7N6U - chains A and C of the 3 polymer chains in the assembly; structure by electron microscopy, 4.10 A resolution (low resolution: residue-level contacts below are approximate; hydrogen-bond / salt-bridge calls are withheld).

# Chain A
Protein: Envelope glycoprotein gp160
From: Human immunodeficiency virus 1
UniProt: Q75760 (Q75760_9HIV1); aligned to UniProt positions 1-848 over residues 1-856 (the alignment contains insertions or deletions, so no single offset holds)
Amino-acid sequence (848 residues; numbered 1 to 856 plus 1 insertion-coded residue; 9 numbers in that range are skipped by the numbering (no residue carries them; nothing is unmodelled there); the number before each row is that of its first residue):
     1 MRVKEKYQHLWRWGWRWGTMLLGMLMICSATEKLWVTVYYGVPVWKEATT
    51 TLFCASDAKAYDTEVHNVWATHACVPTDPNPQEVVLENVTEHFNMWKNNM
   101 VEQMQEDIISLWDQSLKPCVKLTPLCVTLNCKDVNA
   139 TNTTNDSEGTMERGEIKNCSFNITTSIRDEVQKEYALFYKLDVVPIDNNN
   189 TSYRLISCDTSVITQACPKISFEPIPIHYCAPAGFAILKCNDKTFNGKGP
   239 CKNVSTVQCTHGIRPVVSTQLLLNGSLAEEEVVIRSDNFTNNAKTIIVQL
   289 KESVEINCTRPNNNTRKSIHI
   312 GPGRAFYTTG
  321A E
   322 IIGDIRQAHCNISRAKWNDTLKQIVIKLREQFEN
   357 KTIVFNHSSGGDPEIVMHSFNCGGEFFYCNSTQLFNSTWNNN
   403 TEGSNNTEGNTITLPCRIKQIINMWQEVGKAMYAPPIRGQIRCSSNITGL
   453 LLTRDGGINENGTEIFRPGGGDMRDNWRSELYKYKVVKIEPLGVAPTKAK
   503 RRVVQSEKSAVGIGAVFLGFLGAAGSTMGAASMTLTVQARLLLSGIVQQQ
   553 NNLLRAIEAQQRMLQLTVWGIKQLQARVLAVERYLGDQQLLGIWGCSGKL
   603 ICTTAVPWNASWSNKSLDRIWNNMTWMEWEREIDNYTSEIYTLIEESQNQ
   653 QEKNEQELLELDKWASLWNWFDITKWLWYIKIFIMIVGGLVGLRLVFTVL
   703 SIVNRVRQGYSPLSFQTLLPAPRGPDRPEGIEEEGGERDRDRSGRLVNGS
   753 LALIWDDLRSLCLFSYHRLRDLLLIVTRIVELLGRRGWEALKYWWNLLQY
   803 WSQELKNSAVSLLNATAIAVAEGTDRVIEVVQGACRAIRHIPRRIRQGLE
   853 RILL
Not modelled in the structure: 1-31, 139-149, 403-411, 504-516, 664-856
Construct notes: conflict Glu5 (Lys8 in Q75760), Lys6 (Ser9 in Q75760), His9 (Tyr12 in Q75760), 20 further conflict positions vs the reference (Q75760) not listed; insertion (15-18)
Cystine bridges: Cys119-Cys205, Cys126-Cys196, Cys131-Cys157, Cys218-Cys247, Cys228-Cys239, Cys296-Cys331, Cys378-Cys445, Cys385-Cys418
Covalently attached groups: N-acetylglucosamine (NAG) linked to Asn88, Asn135, Asn156, Asn160, Asn241, Asn262, Asn276, Asn295, Asn301, Asn332, Asn339, Asn355, Asn362, Asn386, Asn392, Asn397, Asn448
Residues lining bound ligands: 83G (1-[(2R)-4-(benzenecarbonyl)-2-methylpiperazin-1-yl]-2-(4-methoxy-1H-pyrrolo[2,3-b]pyridin-3-yl)ethane-1,2-dione): Ile109, Trp112, Asp113, Leu116, Val255, Ser375, Phe382, Ile424, Asn425, Met426, Trp427, Lys432, Ala433, Met434, Met475
What the authors report for this chain:
  - binding site for 83G: Trp112, Trp427
  - contacts within the chain: Trp69-Trp112
  - post-translational modification sites: Asn88, Asn156, Asn160, Asn241, Asn362, Asn448, Asn463, Asn616
  - post-translational modification sites: Asn611, Asn637 (proposed by the authors, not directly observed)
  - conformationally variable residues (loop rearrangement): Ser534 to Val570
  - self-association interface (contacts with another copy of this molecule): Ser546 to Leu568

# Chain C
Protein: Envelope glycoprotein gp160
From: Human immunodeficiency virus 1
UniProt: Q75760 (Q75760_9HIV1); aligned to UniProt positions 1-848 over residues 1-856 (the alignment contains insertions or deletions, so no single offset holds)
Amino-acid sequence (848 residues; row label = number of the first residue in the row; note: 9 numbers in that range are skipped by the numbering (no residue carries them; nothing is unmodelled there)):
     1 MRVKEKYQHLWRWGWRWGTMLLGMLMICSATEKLWVTVYYGVPVWKEATT
    51 TLFCASDAKAYDTEVHNVWATHACVPTDPNPQEVVLENVTEHFNMWKNNM
   101 VEQMQEDIISLWDQSLKPCVKLTPLCVTLNCKDVNA
   139 TNTTNDSEGTMERGEIKNCSFNITTSIRDEVQKEYALFYKLDVVPIDNNN
   189 TSYRLISCDTSVITQACPKISFEPIPIHYCAPAGFAILKCNDKTFNGKGP
   239 CKNVSTVQCTHGIRPVVSTQLLLNGSLAEEEVVIRSDNFTNNAKTIIVQL
   289 KESVEINCTRPNNNTRKSIHI
   312 GPGRAFYTTG
  321A E
   322 IIGDIRQAHCNISRAKWNDTLKQIVIKLREQFEN
   357 KTIVFNHSSGGDPEIVMHSFNCGGEFFYCNSTQLFNSTWNN
   401 NTEG
   406 SNNTEGNTITLPCRIKQIINMWQEVGKAMYAPPIRGQIRCSSNITGLLLT
   456 RDGGINENGTEIFRPGGGDMRDNWRSELYKYKVVKIEPLGVAPTKAKRRV
   506 VQSEKSAVGIGAVFLGFLGAAGSTMGAASMTLTVQARLLLSGIVQQQNNL
   556 LRAIEAQQRMLQLTVWGIKQLQARVLAVERYLGDQQLLGIWGCSGKLICT
   606 TAVPWNASWSNKSLDRIWNNMTWMEWEREIDNYTSEIYTLIEESQNQQEK
   656 NEQELLELDKWASLWNWFDITKWLWYIKIFIMIVGGLVGLRLVFTVLSIV
   706 NRVRQGYSPLSFQTLLPAPRGPDRPEGIEEEGGERDRDRSGRLVNGSLAL
   756 IWDDLRSLCLFSYHRLRDLLLIVTRIVELLGRRGWEALKYWWNLLQYWSQ
   806 ELKNSAVSLLNATAIAVAEGTDRVIEVVQGACRAIRHIPRRIRQGLERIL
   856 L
Not modelled in the structure: 1-30, 139-149, 406-411, 504-519, 662-856
Construct notes: conflict Glu5 (Lys8 in Q75760), Lys6 (Ser9 in Q75760), His9 (Tyr12 in Q75760), 20 further conflict positions vs the reference (Q75760) not listed; insertion (15-18)
Cystine bridges: Cys54-Cys74, Cys119-Cys205, Cys126-Cys196, Cys131-Cys157, Cys218-Cys247, Cys228-Cys239, Cys296-Cys331, Cys378-Cys445, Cys385-Cys418, Cys598-Cys604
Covalently attached groups: N-acetylglucosamine (NAG) linked to Asn156, Asn160, Asn241, Asn276, Asn295, Asn301, Asn332, Asn339, Asn355, Asn362, Asn386, Asn392, Asn448, Asn616, Asn625, Asn637; glycan linked to Asn262, Asn611
Residues lining bound ligands: 83G (1-[(2R)-4-(benzenecarbonyl)-2-methylpiperazin-1-yl]-2-(4-methoxy-1H-pyrrolo[2,3-b]pyridin-3-yl)ethane-1,2-dione): Ile109, Trp112, Asp113, Leu116, Val255, Ser375, Phe382, Ile424, Asn425, Met426, Trp427, Lys432, Ala433, Met434, Met475
What the authors report for this chain:
  - binding site for 83G: Trp112, Trp427
  - post-translational modification sites: Asn88, Asn156, Asn160, Asn241, Asn362, Asn448, Asn463, Asn616
  - post-translational modification sites: Asn611, Asn637 (proposed by the authors, not directly observed)

# Chain A / chain C interface
Pairs across the interface - 33 pairs, chain A then chain C:
  Thr49(A) with Glu560(C); Arg564(C)
  Thr50(A) with Gln563(C)
  Thr51(A) with Gln563(C)
  Cys126(A) with Ile165(C)
  Arg192(A) with Arg166(C)
  Cys196(A) with Ile165(C)
  Asp197(A) with Ile165(C); Arg166(C)
  Thr198(A) with Pro313(C); Gly314(C)
  Ser199(A) with Pro313(C)
  Val200(A) with Pro313(C)
  Ile573(A) with Gln567(C)
  Gln577(A) with Leu566(C)
  Leu581(A) with Arg579(C)
  Glu584(A) with Leu545(C)
  Leu587(A) with Val583(C); Tyr586(C); Leu587(C)
  Gly588(A) with Leu545(C); Ser546(C)
  Gln591(A) with Arg542(C); Leu544(C); Leu545(C); Ser546(C)
  Leu592(A) with Ile548(C)
  Ile595(A) with Arg542(C)
  Asn651(A) with Met535(C)
  Lys655(A) with Met535(C)
  Gln658(A) with Ile603(C)
  Glu662(A) with Gly531(C); Ile603(C)
Interface residues without a listed pair, chain A (24 interface residues in all): Val127
Interface residues without a listed pair, chain C (27 interface residues in all): Asp167, Val539, Leu543, Leu555, Ile559, Lys601

# In short
The interface between chain A and chain C involves 24 residues on one side and 27 on the other. Bound to chain
A: compound 83G. Ligands of chain C: compound 83G. From the paper: a binding site for 83G at Trp112(A),
Trp427(A) and Trp112(C) among others; modification sites Asn88(A), Asn156(A) and Asn88(C) among others.
Both chains are Envelope glycoprotein gp160 (Human immunodeficiency virus 1). Entry 7N6U (Structure of
uncleaved HIV-1 JR-FL Env glycoprotein trimer in state U1 bound to small Molecule HIV-1 ...) was determined by
electron microscopy, deposited together with 7N6W.
